PDB entry 5WSA | X-ray diffraction, 2.85 A resolution | chains A and B of the 4 polymer chains in the assembly

== Chain A (and B) ==
Molecule: Pyruvate kinase
Source organism: Mycobacterium tuberculosis (strain ATCC 25618 / H37Rv)
Notes: EC 2.7.1.40; chain B of this document is another copy of the same molecule, construct and numbering; everything in this record applies to it too
Reference sequence: P9WKE5 (KPYK_MYCTU); residue numbers follow UniProt; this construct covers 1-472
Amino-acid sequence (475 residues; each row starts with the number of its first residue; numbers below 1 keep their minus sign (Gly-2 is residue -2)):
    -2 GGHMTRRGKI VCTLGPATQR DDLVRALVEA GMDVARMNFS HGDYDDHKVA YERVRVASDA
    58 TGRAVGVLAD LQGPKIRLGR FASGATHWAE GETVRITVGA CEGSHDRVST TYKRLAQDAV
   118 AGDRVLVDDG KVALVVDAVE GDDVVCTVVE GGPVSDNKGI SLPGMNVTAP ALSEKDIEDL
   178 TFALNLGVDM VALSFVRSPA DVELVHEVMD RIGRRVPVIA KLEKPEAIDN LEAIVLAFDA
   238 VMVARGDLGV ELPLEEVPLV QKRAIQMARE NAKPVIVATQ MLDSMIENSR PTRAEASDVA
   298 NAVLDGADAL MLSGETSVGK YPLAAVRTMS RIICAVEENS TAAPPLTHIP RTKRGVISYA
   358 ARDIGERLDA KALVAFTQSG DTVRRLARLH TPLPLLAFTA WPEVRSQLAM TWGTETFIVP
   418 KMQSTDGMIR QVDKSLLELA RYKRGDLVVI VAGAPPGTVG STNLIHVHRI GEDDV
Disordered / not traced: -2 to 1
Sequence notes: expression tag (-2 to 0)
Curated features (UniProtKB/Swiss-Prot):
  - binding site (substrate): Arg33, Gly243, Asp244, Thr276
  - binding site (ATP): Asn35 to His38, Arg74, Lys155
  - binding site (K(+)): Asn35, Ser37, Asp67
  - binding site (Mg(2+)): Glu220, Asp244
  - site: Lys218 (Transition state stabilizer)
  - modified residue: Ser37 (Phosphoserine)
Ion coordination: Mg2+: Glu220, Asp244 (together with oxalate ion)
Residues lining bound ligands:
  - 6-O-phosphono-alpha-D-glucopyranose (G6P): Leu233, Glu267, Asn268, Lys270, His345, Pro347, Arg348, Thr349, Gly352, Arg382, Arg385
  - oxalate ion (OXL): Lys218, Glu220, Met239, Ala241, Arg242, Gly243, Asp244, Thr276
From the paper describing this entry:
  - binding site for 6-O-phosphono-alpha-D-glucopyranose: Thr349
  - allosteric site: Ala217, Lys218, Ala237 (from molecular simulation)

== Chain A / chain B interface ==
Contacting residue pairs (50):
  Arg121(A) - Arg287(B)
  Leu123(A) - Arg287(B)
  Gly127(A) - Arg287(B)
  Lys128(A) - Asn285(B)  hydrogen bond
  Glu147(A) - Ser286(B)
  Glu147(A) - Arg287(B)  salt bridge
  Arg242(A) - Arg290(B)  hydrogen bond (backbone-side chain)
  Gly243(A) - Arg290(B)  hydrogen bond (backbone-side chain)
  Gly246(A) - Arg290(B)
  Val247(A) - Arg290(B)
  Leu251(A) - Pro288(B)
  Leu251(A) - Ala293(B)
  Leu251(A) - Ile329(B)  hydrophobic
  Glu252(A) - Arg328(B)
  Glu252(A) - Ile329(B)
  Glu252(A) - Ala332(B)
  Pro255(A) - Ala293(B)
  Pro255(A) - Ala297(B)  hydrophobic
  Leu256(A) - Asn336(B)
  Lys259(A) - Asn298(B)  hydrogen bond
  Thr276(A) - Arg290(B)
  Gln277(A) - Thr289(B)
  Gln277(A) - Arg290(B)  hydrogen bond (side chain-backbone)
  Gln277(A) - Ala291(B)
  Met278(A) - Ala291(B)
  Ser286(A) - Glu147(B)  hydrogen bond
  Arg287(A) - Leu123(B)
  Arg287(A) - Gly127(B)
  Pro288(A) - Leu251(B)  hydrophobic
  Thr289(A) - Gln277(B)
  Arg290(A) - Arg242(B)  hydrogen bond (side chain-backbone)
  Arg290(A) - Gly243(B)  hydrogen bond (side chain-backbone)
  Arg290(A) - Gly246(B)
  Arg290(A) - Val247(B)
  Arg290(A) - Thr276(B)
  Arg290(A) - Gln277(B)  hydrogen bond (backbone-side chain)
  Ala291(A) - Gln277(B)
  Ala291(A) - Ala291(B)
  Ala291(A) - Asp295(B)
  Ala293(A) - Pro255(B)
  Ser294(A) - Asp295(B)  hydrogen bond
  Asp295(A) - Ala291(B)
  Asp295(A) - Ser294(B)  hydrogen bond
  Ala297(A) - Pro255(B)  hydrophobic
  Asn298(A) - Lys259(B)  hydrogen bond
  Asn298(A) - Asn298(B)
  Arg328(A) - Glu252(B)
  Ile329(A) - Glu252(B)
  Ala332(A) - Glu252(B)
  Asn336(A) - Leu256(B)
Interface residues without a listed pair, chain A (39 interface residues in all): Asp126, Ala130, Asn285, Glu292, Leu301, Thr325, Val333
Interface residues without a listed pair, chain B (37 interface residues in all): Asp126, Lys128, Met278, Asp280, Glu292, Leu301, Val333

== In short ==
The interface between chain A and chain B involves 39 residues on one side and 37 on the other, with 12
hydrogen bonds and 1 salt bridge. Among the polar pairs are Glu147(A)-Arg287(B), Lys128(A)-Asn285(B) and
Arg242(A)-Arg290(B). The paper reports a binding site for 6-O-phosphono-alpha-D-glucopyranose at Thr349(A); an
allosteric site at Ala217(A), Lys218(A) and Ala237(A).
Chain A and chain B are both Pyruvate kinase (Mycobacterium tuberculosis (strain ATCC 25618 / H37Rv)); the
structure, Pyruvate kinase (PYK) from Mycobacterium tuberculosis in complex with Oxalate and allosteric
activator Glucose 6-Phosphate, was determined by X-ray diffraction together with 5WRP, 5WS8, 5WS9, 5WSB and
5WSC from the same study.
